8E8S - chains 1 and 2 of the 6 polymer chains in the assembly; structure by electron microscopy, 2.73 A resolution.

== Chain 1 ==
Protein: Capsid protein VP1
Source organism: Poliovirus 2
UniProtKB: Q8QNU4 (Q8QNU4_9ENTO); numbering as in UniProt (aligned over 25-301)
Chain sequence (277 residues; row label = number of the first residue in the row):
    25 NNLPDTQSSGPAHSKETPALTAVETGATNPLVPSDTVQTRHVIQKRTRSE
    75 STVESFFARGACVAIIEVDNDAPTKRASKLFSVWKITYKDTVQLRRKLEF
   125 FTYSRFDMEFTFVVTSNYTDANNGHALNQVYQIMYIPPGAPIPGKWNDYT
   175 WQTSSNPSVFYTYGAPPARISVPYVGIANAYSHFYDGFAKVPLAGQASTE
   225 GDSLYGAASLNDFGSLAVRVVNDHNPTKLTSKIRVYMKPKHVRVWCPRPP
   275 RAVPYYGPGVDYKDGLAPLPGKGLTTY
Disordered / not traced: 98-101
Differences from the reference sequence: conflict Gly295 (Glu in Q8QNU4)
Reported in the primary citation:
  - conformationally variable residues (order/disorder transition): Ala96 to Lys103

== Chain 2 ==
Protein: Capsid protein VP2
Source organism: Poliovirus 2
UniProtKB: A0A0K1U2R1 (A0A0K1U2R1_9ENTO); residues 10-271 here correspond to UniProt positions 79-340 (UniProt number = residue number + 69)
Chain sequence (262 residues; row label = number of the first residue in the row):
    10 SVRVMQLTLGNSTITTQEAANSVVAYGRWPEYIKDSEANPVDQPTEPDVA
    60 ACRFYTLDTVTWRKESRGWWWKLPDALKDMGLFGQNMFYHYLGRAGYTVH
   110 VQCNASKFHQGALGVFAVPEMCLAGDSTTHMFTKYENANPGEKGGEFKGS
   160 FTLDTNATNPARNFCPVDYLFGSGVLAGNAFVYPHQIINLRTNNCATLVL
   210 PYVNSLSIDSMTKHNNWGIAILPLAPLDFATESSTEIPITLTIAPMCCEF
   260 NGLRNITVPRTQ
Differences from the reference sequence: conflict Val11 (Asp80 in A0A0K1U2R1)

== How chain 1 and chain 2 interact ==
Contacting residue pairs (107; chain 1 residue first):
  Val47(1) - Ile196(2)
  Glu48(1) - Ala29(2)
  Glu48(1) - Gln195(2)  hydrogen bond (backbone-side chain)
  Glu48(1) - Ile196(2)  hydrogen bond (backbone-backbone)
  Glu48(1) - Asn198(2)  hydrogen bond
  Glu48(1) - Thr201(2)  hydrogen bond
  Glu48(1) - Asn202(2)
  Thr49(1) - Asn30(2)
  Thr49(1) - Val32(2)
  Thr49(1) - Gln195(2)  hydrogen bond (backbone-side chain)
  Gly50(1) - His194(2)
  Thr126(1) - Glu129(2)
  Tyr127(1) - Glu129(2)  hydrogen bond
  Tyr127(1) - Val212(2)
  Tyr127(1) - Asn213(2)
  Tyr127(1) - Ser214(2)
  Ala202(1) - Ser214(2)
  Ala202(1) - Leu215(2)  hydrophobic
  Asn203(1) - Ser214(2)  hydrogen bond (backbone-backbone)
  Asn203(1) - Leu215(2)
  Ala204(1) - Ser214(2)
  Ser206(1) - Ser214(2)  hydrogen bond
  Phe208(1) - Glu129(2)
  Tyr209(1) - Glu129(2)
  Tyr209(1) - Cys131(2)
  Tyr209(1) - His223(2)
  Asp210(1) - Lys81(2)  salt bridge
  Asp210(1) - Glu129(2)  hydrogen bond (backbone-side chain)
  Asp210(1) - Met130(2)
  Asp210(1) - Cys131(2)
  Asp210(1) - His223(2)
  Asp210(1) - Asn224(2)  hydrogen bond (backbone-backbone)
  Gly211(1) - Lys222(2)
  Phe212(1) - Thr142(2)
  Phe212(1) - Lys143(2)
  Phe212(1) - Tyr144(2)
  Phe212(1) - Ala147(2)  hydrophobic
  Phe212(1) - Asn148(2)
  Phe212(1) - Lys222(2)  hydrogen bond (backbone-backbone)
  Ala213(1) - Lys222(2)  hydrogen bond (backbone-side chain)
  Val215(1) - Thr221(2)
  Val215(1) - Lys222(2)
  Pro216(1) - Tyr144(2)  hydrophobic
  Pro216(1) - Pro268(2)
  Pro216(1) - Arg269(2)  hydrogen bond (backbone-backbone)
  Leu217(1) - Val267(2)
  Leu217(1) - Arg269(2)
  Ala218(1) - Val267(2)  hydrogen bond (backbone-backbone)
  Ala218(1) - Arg269(2)
  Gln220(1) - Arg269(2)  hydrogen bond (backbone-side chain)
  Ala221(1) - Arg269(2)  hydrogen bond (backbone-side chain)
  Glu224(1) - Arg269(2)  hydrogen bond (backbone-side chain)
  Asp226(1) - Arg171(2)  salt bridge
  Leu228(1) - His139(2)
  Leu228(1) - Met140(2)
  Tyr229(1) - Lys81(2)
  Tyr229(1) - Met130(2)
  Tyr229(1) - Cys131(2)
  Tyr229(1) - Leu132(2)
  Tyr229(1) - Met140(2)  hydrogen bond (backbone-backbone)
  Tyr229(1) - Thr142(2)
  Tyr229(1) - Phe173(2)  hydrophobic
  Gly230(1) - Met140(2)
  Cys270(1) - Tyr35(2)  hydrogen bond
  Cys270(1) - Pro128(2)  hydrophobic
  Cys270(1) - Val212(2)  hydrophobic
  Pro271(1) - Val191(2)
  Pro271(1) - Tyr192(2)
  Arg272(1) - Pro128(2)  hydrogen bond (side chain-backbone)
  Arg272(1) - Glu129(2)  hydrogen bond (side chain-backbone)
  Arg272(1) - Val191(2)
  Arg272(1) - Tyr192(2)  hydrogen bond
  Pro273(1) - Val184(2)
  Pro273(1) - Asn188(2)
  Pro273(1) - Val191(2)
  Pro273(1) - Tyr192(2)
  Pro274(1) - Val184(2)
  Arg275(1) - Ser182(2)  hydrogen bond (side chain-backbone)
  Arg275(1) - Gly183(2)
  Ala276(1) - Gly183(2)  hydrogen bond (backbone-backbone)
  Val277(1) - Leu179(2)  hydrophobic
  Val277(1) - Gly183(2)
  Tyr280(1) - Thr137(2)  hydrogen bond (side chain-backbone)
  Tyr280(1) - His139(2)  hydrogen bond (backbone-side chain)
  Gly281(1) - His139(2)
  Pro282(1) - Met140(2)
  Gly283(1) - Met140(2)
  Val284(1) - Cys131(2)  hydrophobic
  Val284(1) - Leu132(2)
  Val284(1) - Ala133(2)
  Val284(1) - Ser182(2)
  Asp285(1) - Ala133(2)
  Asp285(1) - Gly134(2)  hydrogen bond (side chain-backbone)
  Asp285(1) - His139(2)
  Asp285(1) - Met140(2)  hydrogen bond (side chain-backbone)
  Tyr286(1) - Ala133(2)  hydrophobic
  Tyr286(1) - Phe160(2)
  Tyr286(1) - Cys174(2)  hydrogen bond (side chain-backbone)
  Tyr286(1) - Pro175(2)
  Tyr286(1) - Val176(2)  hydrogen bond (side chain-backbone)
  Tyr286(1) - Gly181(2)
  Tyr286(1) - Gly183(2)
  Lys287(1) - Phe160(2)
  Leu290(1) - Phe160(2)  hydrophobic
  Leu290(1) - Tyr178(2)  hydrogen bond (backbone-side chain)
  Leu290(1) - Leu179(2)  hydrophobic
  Leu293(1) - Leu185(2)  hydrophobic
Interface residues without a listed pair, chain 1 (47 interface residues in all): Ser222, Ala231
Interface residues without a listed pair, chain 2 (58 interface residues in all): Val127, Ser136, Ala189, Ser216, Thr266
The authors on this interface:
  - epitope / paratope residues, chain 1: Asp226(1), Leu228(1)

== In short ==
47 residues of chain 1 and 58 residues of chain 2 are in contact, with 31 hydrogen bonds and 2 salt bridges.
Among the polar pairs are Asp210(1)-Lys81(2), Asp226(1)-Arg171(2) and Glu48(1)-Gln195(2). From the paper:
epitope/paratope residues Asp226(1) and Leu228(1); conformational variability at Ala96(1).
Chain 1 is Capsid protein VP1 and chain 2 is Capsid protein VP2, both from Poliovirus 2; the structure, 9H2
Fab-poliovirus 2 complex, was determined by electron microscopy together with 8E8L, 8E8R, 8E8X, 8E8Y and 8E8Z
from the same study.
